Entry 9NSV (electron microscopy, 2.19 A resolution); this record covers chains B and C of the 4 polymer chains in the assembly.

# Chain B
Molecule: Nitrogenase MoFe-protein beta chain
From: Azotobacter vinelandii
Amino-acid sequence (523 residues; numbered 0 to 522; the number before each row is that of its first residue; numbering starts at 0):
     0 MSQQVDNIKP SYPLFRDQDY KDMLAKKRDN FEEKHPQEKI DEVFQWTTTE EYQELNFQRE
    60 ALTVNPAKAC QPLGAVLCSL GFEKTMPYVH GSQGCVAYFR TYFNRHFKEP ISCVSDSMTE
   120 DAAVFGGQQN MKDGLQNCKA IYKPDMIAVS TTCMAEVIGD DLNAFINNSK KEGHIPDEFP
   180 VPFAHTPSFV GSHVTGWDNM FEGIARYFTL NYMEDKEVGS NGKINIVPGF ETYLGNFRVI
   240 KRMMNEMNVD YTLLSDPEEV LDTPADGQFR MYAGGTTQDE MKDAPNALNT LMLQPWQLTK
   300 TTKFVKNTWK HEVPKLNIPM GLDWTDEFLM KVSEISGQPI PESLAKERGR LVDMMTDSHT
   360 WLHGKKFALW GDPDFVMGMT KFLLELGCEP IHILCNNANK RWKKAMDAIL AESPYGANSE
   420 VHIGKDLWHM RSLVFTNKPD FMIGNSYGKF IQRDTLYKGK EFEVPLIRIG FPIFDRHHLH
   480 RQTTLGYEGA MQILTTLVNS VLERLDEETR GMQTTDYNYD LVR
Unresolved in the structure: 0
Ion coordination: fe(8)-S(7) cluster Fe: Cys69, Cys94, Cys152 (shared with 3 residues of chain A); Fe ion site 1: Lys107, Glu108 (shared with 2 residues of chain D); Fe ion site 2: Asp352, Asp356 (shared with 2 residues of chain D)
Ligand contacts: fe(8)-S(7) cluster (CLF): Cys69, Pro71, Ser91, Gly93, Cys94, Tyr97, Phe98, Thr151, Cys152, Ser187

# Chain C
Molecule: Nitrogenase MoFe-protein alpha chain
From: Azotobacter vinelandii
Amino-acid sequence (493 residues; numbered 1 to 493; the number before each row is that of its first residue):
     1 MTGMSRDEVE SLIQEVLEVY PEKAKKNREK HLSPNDPELE QSKKCITSNK KSLPGVMTIR
    61 GCAYAGSKGV VWGPIKDMIH ISHGPVGCGQ YSRAGRRNYY IGTTGVNAFV TMNFTSDFQE
   121 KDIVFGGDKK LAKLIDEIET LFPLNKGISV QSECPIGLIG DDIEAVSKQK GKEHGKTIVP
   181 VRCEGFRGVS QSLGHHIAND AVRDWVLSAR DDDDSFETTD YDVAIIGDYN IGGDAWSSRI
   241 LLEEMGLRVV AQWSGDGTIS EMELTPKVKL NLVHCYRSMN YISRHMEEKY GIPWMEYNFF
   301 GPTKTIESLR KIAAQFDESI QKKCEEVIAK YQPEWEAVVA KYRPRLEGKR VMLYVGGLRP
   361 RHVIGAYEDL GMEVVGTGYE FGHNDDYDRT LKEMGDSTLL YDDVTGYEFE EFVKKVKPDL
   421 IGSGIKEKYI FQKMGIPFRQ MHSWDYSGPY HGFDGFAIFA RDMDMTLNNP CWKKLQAPWK
   481 KSEQADEAVA ASA
Unresolved in the structure: 481-493
Ion coordination: fe(8)-S(7) cluster Fe: Cys62, Cys88, Cys154 (shared with 3 residues of chain D); Fe ion: Cys275 (together with 3-hydroxy-3-carboxy-adipic acid)
Ligand contacts:
  - fe(8)-S(7) cluster (CLF): Cys62, Tyr64, Pro85, Val86, Gly87, Cys88, Tyr91, Glu153, Cys154, Gly185
  - 3-hydroxy-3-carboxy-adipic acid (HCA): Ala65, Gly95, Arg96, Gln191, Gly424, Ile425, Lys426, Gln440, His442
  - ICS (iron-sulfur-molybdenum cluster with interstitial carbon): Val70, Arg96, His195, Tyr229, Ile231, Cys275, Arg277, Ser278, Val355, Gly356, Gly357, Leu358, Arg359, Pro360, Glu380, Phe381, Met441, His442

# Interface between chain B and chain C
Contacting residue pairs - 58 pairs, chain B then chain C:
  Leu321(B) with Lys474(C)
  Asp322(B) with Lys474(C), salt bridge
  Asp325(B) with Pro478(C); Trp479(C)
  Met329(B) with Pro478(C), hydrophobic; Trp479(C), hydrophobic
  Ile339(B) with Trp479(C), hydrophobic
  Glu341(B) with Lys480(C), salt bridge
  Ala344(B) with Trp479(C), hydrophobic; Lys480(C)
  Arg347(B) with Lys474(C), hydrogen bond (side chain-backbone); Leu475(C); Gln476(C), hydrogen bond (side chain-backbone); Ala477(C); Pro478(C); Trp479(C)
  Val351(B) with Lys474(C); Leu475(C), hydrophobic
  Asp352(B) with Lys433(C), salt bridge
  Thr355(B) with Gln432(C); Trp472(C)
  Asp356(B) with Tyr429(C); Gln432(C)
  His358(B) with Thr466(C), hydrogen bond; Asn469(C)
  Thr359(B) with Arg439(C); Met465(C); Thr466(C)
  Trp360(B) with Tyr446(C), hydrophobic
  His362(B) with Met465(C); Asn469(C)
  Leu383(B) with Pro470(C)
  Glu384(B) with Pro470(C)
  Gly386(B) with Pro470(C)
  Tyr414(B) with Asn468(C); Pro470(C)
  Tyr486(B) with Trp479(C)
  Met511(B) with Thr103(C); Thr104(C), hydrogen bond (side chain-backbone)
  Gln512(B) with Ile101(C); Gly102(C); Thr103(C), hydrogen bond; Asn107(C)
  Asp515(B) with Gly102(C); Thr104(C)
  Tyr516(B) with Tyr99(C), hydrophobic; Tyr100(C); Ile101(C), hydrophobic; Trp236(C), hydrophobic
  Asn517(B) with Arg97(C); Tyr99(C), hydrogen bond
  Asp519(B) with Arg97(C), salt bridge; Tyr99(C), hydrogen bond
  Leu520(B) with Arg93(C); Ala94(C)
  Val521(B) with Ala94(C); Tyr446(C)
  Arg522(B) with Tyr446(C)
Other interface residues (no listed pair), chain B (31 interface residues in all): Met354
Other interface residues (no listed pair), chain C (31 interface residues in all): Asp464, Cys471

# Summary
Chain B and chain C each contribute 31 residues to their interface; the contacts include 7 hydrogen bonds and
4 salt bridges. Among the polar pairs are Asp322(B)-Lys474(C), Glu341(B)-Lys480(C) and Asp352(B)-Lys433(C).
Bound to chain B: fe(8)-S(7) cluster.
Chain B is Nitrogenase MoFe-protein beta chain and chain C is Nitrogenase MoFe-protein alpha chain, both from
Azotobacter vinelandii; the structure, CryoEM structure of ancestral nitrogenase MoFe-protein, was determined
by electron microscopy (same publication as 9N4V).
